Entry 6RED (electron microscopy, 3.00 A resolution); this record covers chains T and Y of the 20 polymer chains in the assembly.

== Chain T ==
Name: ATP synthase subunit alpha
Source organism: Polytomella sp. Pringsheim 198.80
UniProtKB: A0ZW40 (A0ZW40_9CHLO); residue numbers follow UniProt; this construct covers 1-562
Sequence (562 residues; numbered 1 to 562; the number before each row is that of its first residue):
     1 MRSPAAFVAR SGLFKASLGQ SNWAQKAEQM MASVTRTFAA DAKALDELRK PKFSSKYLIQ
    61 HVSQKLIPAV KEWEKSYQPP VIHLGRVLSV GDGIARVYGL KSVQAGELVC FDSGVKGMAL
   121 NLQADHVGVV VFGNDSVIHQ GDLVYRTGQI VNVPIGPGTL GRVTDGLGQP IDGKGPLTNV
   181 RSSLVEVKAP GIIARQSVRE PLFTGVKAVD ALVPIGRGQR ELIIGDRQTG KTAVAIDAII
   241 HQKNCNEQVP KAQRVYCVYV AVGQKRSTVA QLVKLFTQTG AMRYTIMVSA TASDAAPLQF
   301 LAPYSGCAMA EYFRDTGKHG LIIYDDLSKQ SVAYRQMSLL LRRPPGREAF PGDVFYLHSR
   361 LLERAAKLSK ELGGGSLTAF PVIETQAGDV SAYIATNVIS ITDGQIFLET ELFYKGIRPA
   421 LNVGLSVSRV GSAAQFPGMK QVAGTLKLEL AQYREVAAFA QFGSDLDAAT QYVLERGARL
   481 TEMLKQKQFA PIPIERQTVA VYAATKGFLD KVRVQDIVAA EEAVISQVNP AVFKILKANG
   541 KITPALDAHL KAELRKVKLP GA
Disordered / not traced: 1-84
Construct notes: conflict R266 (Lys in A0ZW40)
Ion coordination: Mg2+: T232 (together with ATP)
Residues lining bound ligands: ATP (adenosine-5'-triphosphate): D226, R227, Q228, T229, G230, K231, T232, A233, E384, F413, R418, P419, Q486, K487, Q488

== Chain Y ==
Name: ATP synthase subunit beta
Source organism: Polytomella sp. Pringsheim 198.80
Notes: EC 7.1.2.2
UniProtKB: A0ZW41 (A0ZW41_9CHLO); numbering as in UniProt (aligned over 1-574)
Sequence (574 residues; row label = number of the first residue in the row):
     1 MALRYAAGLA KNVVQRQGAS LNIARAFAAE PAPAIDAGYV SQVIGPVVDV RFDGELPSIL
    61 SSLEVEGHSV RLVLEVAQHM GDNTVRCIAM DSTDGLVRGQ KVVDTGSPIK VPVGRGTLGR
   121 IMNVIGEPVD EQGPIDAADI WSIHREAPEF TEQSTEQEIL VTGIKVVDLL APYQRGGKIG
   181 LFGGAGVGKT VLIMELINNV AKAHGGFSVF AGVGERTREG NDLYREMIES GVIKLGAERG
   241 NSKCTLVYGQ MNEPPGARAR VALTGLTVAE YFRDIEGQDV LLFVDNIFRF TQANSEVSAL
   301 LGRIPSAVGY QPTLATDLGG LQERITTTTK GSITSVQAVY VPADDLTDPA PATTFAHLDA
   361 TTVLSRSIAE LGIYPAVDPL DSTSRMLNPN VIGAEHYNVA RGVQKVLQDY KNLQDIIAIL
   421 GMDELSEEDK LTVARARKIQ RFLSQPFQVA EVFTGTPGKY VDLADTISGF QGVLTGKYDD
   481 LPEMAFYMVG DIKEVKEKAD KMAKDIASRK EADNKKVSEE LKDIPSLDKL VSEIKEVVIE
   541 EDDGLEEDFK AEALSSETVV LNEEGKSVPL PKKN
Disordered / not traced: 1-35, 557-574
Construct notes: conflict A350 (Gly in A0ZW41), L387 (Arg in A0ZW41)

== Interface between chain T and chain Y ==
Contacting residue pairs (112; chain T residue first):
  G99(T) - R98(Y)  hydrogen bond (backbone-side chain)
  L100(T) - R98(Y)  hydrogen bond (backbone-side chain)
  K101(T) - R98(Y)
  S102(T) - V97(Y)
  V103(T) - L96(Y)
  V103(T) - V97(Y)
  Q104(T) - G95(Y)
  Q104(T) - L96(Y)
  Q104(T) - V97(Y)
  A105(T) - V43(Y)  hydrophobic
  A105(T) - T93(Y)
  A105(T) - D94(Y)
  A105(T) - G95(Y)  hydrogen bond (backbone-backbone)
  A105(T) - L96(Y)  hydrogen bond (backbone-backbone)
  L120(T) - V43(Y)
  N121(T) - V43(Y)
  N121(T) - I44(Y)
  L122(T) - Q42(Y)
  L122(T) - V43(Y)  hydrogen bond (backbone-backbone)
  L122(T) - L96(Y)
  L122(T) - R98(Y)
  Q123(T) - S41(Y)
  Q123(T) - Q42(Y)
  Q123(T) - R98(Y)  hydrogen bond (backbone-side chain)
  A124(T) - S41(Y)
  A124(T) - Q42(Y)
  H126(T) - R98(Y)  hydrogen bond (backbone-side chain)
  V127(T) - R98(Y)
  P157(T) - L545(Y)
  P157(T) - F549(Y)
  L160(T) - L545(Y)  hydrophobic
  N179(T) - E546(Y)
  N179(T) - F549(Y)
  N179(T) - K550(Y)
  V180(T) - F549(Y)
  R181(T) - F549(Y)
  E186(T) - D94(Y)
  A189(T) - N252(Y)
  P190(T) - T217(Y)
  G191(T) - T217(Y)
  I192(T) - I121(Y)  hydrophobic
  I192(T) - T217(Y)
  I192(T) - G220(Y)
  I192(T) - N221(Y)
  I192(T) - Y248(Y)  hydrophobic
  I192(T) - Q250(Y)
  I193(T) - V129(Y)
  I193(T) - D130(Y)
  I193(T) - E131(Y)
  I193(T) - Y224(Y)  hydrophobic
  I193(T) - R225(Y)
  R195(T) - T217(Y)
  R195(T) - N221(Y)
  V198(T) - R218(Y)
  E247(T) - I539(Y)
  Q248(T) - I539(Y)
  V249(T) - I539(Y)
  P250(T) - V538(Y)
  P250(T) - I539(Y)
  P250(T) - E540(Y)
  K251(T) - E540(Y)  hydrogen bond (backbone-side chain)
  K251(T) - D543(Y)
  R254(T) - E540(Y)  hydrogen bond (side chain-backbone)
  R254(T) - D543(Y)  salt bridge
  Y256(T) - L545(Y)
  R283(T) - E541(Y)  hydrogen bond (side chain-backbone)
  R283(T) - D543(Y)  salt bridge
  Y284(T) - D543(Y)
  Y312(T) - F549(Y)
  T316(T) - E552(Y)
  K318(T) - L545(Y)
  R343(T) - I44(Y)
  P344(T) - A299(Y)
  P344(T) - G302(Y)
  G352(T) - E296(Y)
  D353(T) - P46(Y)
  F355(T) - M251(Y)  hydrophobic
  F355(T) - R258(Y)
  F355(T) - E296(Y)
  Y356(T) - S92(Y)
  Y356(T) - N252(Y)
  Y356(T) - E253(Y)
  Y356(T) - P254(Y)
  Y356(T) - R258(Y)
  S359(T) - M251(Y)  hydrogen bond (side chain-backbone)
  E363(T) - T217(Y)  hydrogen bond
  E363(T) - M251(Y)
  E363(T) - N252(Y)
  I399(T) - R216(Y)
  S400(T) - R216(Y)  hydrogen bond (backbone-side chain)
  S400(T) - M251(Y)
  I401(T) - R216(Y)  hydrogen bond (backbone-side chain)
  I401(T) - M251(Y)  hydrophobic
  T402(T) - R216(Y)  hydrogen bond (backbone-side chain)
  D403(T) - R216(Y)
  D403(T) - R218(Y)  salt bridge
  R429(T) - R216(Y)
  R429(T) - R218(Y)
  R429(T) - E219(Y)
  N529(T) - L527(Y)
  A531(T) - V531(Y)  hydrophobic
  K534(T) - I534(Y)
  I535(T) - L527(Y)  hydrophobic
  I535(T) - L530(Y)  hydrophobic
  I535(T) - V531(Y)  hydrophobic
  A538(T) - I534(Y)  hydrophobic
  A545(T) - P525(Y)
  A545(T) - L530(Y)
  A548(T) - I524(Y)  hydrophobic
  H549(T) - I524(Y)
  H549(T) - P525(Y)  hydrogen bond (side chain-backbone)
  H549(T) - L527(Y)
Other interface residues (no listed pair), chain T (72 interface residues in all): I150, Q196, S197, R220, F313, R360, S391, N397, V430, L546, E553
Other interface residues (no listed pair), chain Y (60 interface residues in all): G45, P255, R289, Q292, L300, A343, S526, V537, D542, G544

== Overview ==
72 residues of chain T face 60 of chain Y across their interface, with 16 hydrogen bonds and 3 salt bridges.
Among the polar pairs are R254(T)-D543(Y), R283(T)-D543(Y) and D403(T)-R218(Y). Chain T binds ATP.
Here chain T is ATP synthase subunit alpha and chain Y is ATP synthase subunit beta, both from Polytomella sp.
Pringsheim 198.80. Entry 6RED (Cryo-EM structure of Polytomella F-ATP synthase, Rotary substate 3A, focussed
refinement of F1 head and rotor) was determined by electron microscopy together with 6RD4, 6RD5, 6RD6, 6RD7,
6RD8, 6RD9 and 46 further entries from the same study.
